PDB entry 1PLL | X-ray diffraction, 2.80 A resolution | chain A

[Chain A]
Molecule: C-H-ras P21 protein
Organism: Homo sapiens
Reference sequence: P01112 (RASH_HUMAN); residues 1-166 here = UniProt positions 1-166
Chain sequence (166 residues; row label = number of the first residue in the row):
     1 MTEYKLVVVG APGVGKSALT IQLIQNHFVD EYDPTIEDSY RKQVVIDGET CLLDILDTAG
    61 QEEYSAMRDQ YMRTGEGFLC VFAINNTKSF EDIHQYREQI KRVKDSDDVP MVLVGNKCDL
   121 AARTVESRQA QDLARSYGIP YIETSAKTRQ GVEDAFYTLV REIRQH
Not modelled in the structure: 61-63, 140
Differences from the reference sequence: conflict Pro-12 (Gly in P01112)
Ligand contacts: GDP (guanosine-5'-diphosphate): Ala-11, Gly-13, Val-14, Gly-15, Lys-16, Ser-17, Ala-18, Phe-28, Val-29, Asp-30, Asp-33, Pro-34, Asp-57, Thr-58, Ala-59, Gly-60, Lys-117, Asp-119, Leu-120, Thr-144, Ser-145, Ala-146
Curated features (UniProtKB/Swiss-Prot):
  - region: His-166 (Hypervariable region)
  - motif: Tyr-32 to Tyr-40 (Effector region)
  - binding site (GTP): Gly-13 to Ala-18, Val-29 to Thr-35, Ala-59, Gly-60, Asn-116 to Asp-119, Ser-145 to Lys-147
  - modified residue: Met-1 (N-acetylmethionine), Thr-2 (N-acetylthreonine), Cys-118 (S-nitrosocysteine)
  - glycosylation: Thr-35 (Microbial infection: O-linked (Glc) threonine)
  - natural variant: Gly-13 (G13C: In CSTLO; G13D: In CSTLO; G13R: In SFM), Gln-22 (Q22K: In CMEMS), Glu-37 (E37EE: In CSTLO), Thr-58 (T58I: In CSTLO), Gln-61 (Q61K: In NMTC2; Q61L: In melanoma), Glu-63 (E63K: In CMEMS), Ser-89 (S89C: Found in a patient with severe fetal hydrops and pleural effusion; uncertain significance), Lys-117 (K117R: In CSTLO), Ala-146 (A146T: In CSTLO; A146V: In CSTLO)
  - mutagenesis: Ser-17 (S17N: Dominant negative. Prevents PLCE1 EGF-induced recruitment to plasma membrane. No effect on subcellular location of isoform 2), Asn-26 (N26G: Loss of interaction with PLCE1; when associated with V-12), Val-29 (V29A: No effect on interaction with PLCE1; when associated with V-12), Tyr-32 (Y32F: Loss of interaction and recruitment to plasma membrane of PLCE1; when associated with V-12), Pro-34 (P34G: No effect on interaction with PLCE1; when associated with V-12), Thr-35 (T35S: Loss of interaction with PLCE1; when associated with V-12), Glu-37 (E37G: No effect on interaction with PLCE1; when associated with V-12), Asp-38 (D38N: No effect on interaction with PLCE1; when associated with V-12), Ser-39 (S39C: No effect on interaction with PLCE1; when associated with V-12), Ala-59 (A59T: Loss of GTPase activity and creation of an autophosphorylation site), Gln-61 (Q61I: Moderately increased transformation of cultured cell lines; Q61R: Promotes interaction with SHOC2 and PP1C; Q61V: Strongly increased transformation of cultured cell lines), Ala-83 (A83T: GTP-binding activity reduced by factor of 30), 4 further mutagenesis entries in UniProt

[Summary]
Chain A binds GDP. Curated annotation (UniProt) lists 22 GTP-binding residues and 17 mutagenesis sites.
Chain A is C-H-ras P21 protein (Homo sapiens); the structure, Crystallographic studies on P21H-ras using
synchrotron laue method: improvement of crystal quality and monitoring of the ..., was determined by X-ray
diffraction (same publication as 1PLJ and 1PLK).
